7KEK - chains I and H of the 17 polymer chains in the assembly; structure by electron microscopy, 8.00 A resolution (low resolution: residue-level contacts below are approximate; hydrogen-bond / salt-bridge calls are withheld).

== Chain I ==
Protein: Dynein light chain LC8_1a (LC10)
Organism: Tetrahymena thermophila
Reference sequence: Q1HFX0 (Q1HFX0_TETTH); numbering as in UniProt (aligned over 1-110)
Chain sequence (110 residues; row label = number of the first residue in the row):
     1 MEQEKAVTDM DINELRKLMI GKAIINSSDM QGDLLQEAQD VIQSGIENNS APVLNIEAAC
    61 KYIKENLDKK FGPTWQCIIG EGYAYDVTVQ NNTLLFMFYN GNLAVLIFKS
Unresolved in the structure: 1-4

== Chain H ==
Protein: Dynein light chain LC8_1b (DLC82)
Organism: Tetrahymena thermophila
Reference sequence: Q1HFW2 (Q1HFW2_TETTH); numbering as in UniProt (aligned over 1-92)
Chain sequence (92 residues; row label = number of the first residue in the row):
     1 MSHLDKVQPV IKNSDMSVEM QKEVEEVAKK AIDYCNTDKE IATFIKDDFR SRYHGTWHCI
    61 VGRNFGSFVT FERSYYIYLY VGQLAILLFK TG
Unresolved in the structure: 1

== Interface between chain I and chain H ==
Residue-residue contacts (47; chain I residue first):
  Ile56(I) with Gly66(H)
  Cys60(I) with Phe68(H)
  Lys61(I) with Phe68(H)
  Lys64(I) with Phe68(H); Thr70(H)
  Thr74(I) with Thr70(H); Thr91(H)
  Gln76(I) with His58(H); Val69(H); Thr70(H); Phe89(H); Thr91(H)
  Cys77(I) with Phe68(H)
  Ile78(I) with Ile60(H); Gly66(H); Ser67(H); Val69(H)
  Ile79(I) with Phe65(H); Gly66(H)
  Gly80(I) with Asn64(H); Phe65(H)
  Glu81(I) with Arg63(H); Asn64(H)
  Gly82(I) with Gly62(H); Arg63(H); Asn64(H)
  Tyr83(I) with Val61(H); Gly62(H); Phe65(H)
  Ala84(I) with Asp38(H); Lys39(H); Ile60(H); Val61(H)
  Tyr85(I) with Lys39(H); Cys59(H); Ile60(H)
  Asp86(I) with Ala42(H); Thr43(H); Lys46(H); Cys59(H)
  Val87(I) with His58(H)
  Thr88(I) with Lys46(H); Arg50(H); Thr56(H); Trp57(H); His58(H)
  Ser110(I) with Thr91(H)
Other interface residues (no listed pair), chain I (21 interface residues in all): Glu57, Phe108
Other interface residues (no listed pair), chain H (24 interface residues in all): Gly92

== In short ==
21 residues of chain I face 24 of chain H across their interface.
Here chain I is Dynein light chain LC8_1a (LC10) and chain H is Dynein light chain LC8_1b (DLC82), both from
Tetrahymena thermophila. Entry 7KEK (Structure of the free outer-arm dynein in pre-parallel state) was
determined by electron microscopy together with 7K58, 7K5B, 7MWG and 7N32 from the same study.
